PDB entry 8S35 | electron microscopy, 2.90 A resolution | chains D and H of the 12 polymer chains in the assembly

== Chain D ==
Name: CRISPR type AFERR-associated protein Csf2
Organism: Klebsiella pneumoniae
Notes: engineered mutation(s): 6xHis-tag
UniProt: A0A333ESG5 (A0A333ESG5_KLEPN); residues 1-343 here = UniProt positions 1-343
Sequence (350 residues; row label = number of the first residue in the row):
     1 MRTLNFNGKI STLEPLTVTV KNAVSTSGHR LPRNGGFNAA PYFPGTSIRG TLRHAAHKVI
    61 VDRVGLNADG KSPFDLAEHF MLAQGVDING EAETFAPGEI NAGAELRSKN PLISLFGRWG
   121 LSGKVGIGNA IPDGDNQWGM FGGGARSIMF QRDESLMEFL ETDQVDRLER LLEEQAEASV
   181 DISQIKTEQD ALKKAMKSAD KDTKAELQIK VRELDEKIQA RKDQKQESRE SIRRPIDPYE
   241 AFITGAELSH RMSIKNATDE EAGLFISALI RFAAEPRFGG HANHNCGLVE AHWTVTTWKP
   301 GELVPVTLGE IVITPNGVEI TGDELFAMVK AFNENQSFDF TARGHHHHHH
Unresolved in the structure: 197-203, 343-350
Construct notes: expression tag (344-350)

== Chain H ==
Molecule: crRNA
Organism: Klebsiella pneumoniae
Sequence (61 nucleotides; each row starts with the number of its first residue; numbers below 1 keep their minus sign (U-6 is residue -6)):
    -6 UUAUCGGCGA GACCGGGAUG CACCUCCCGA AGGGUCUCGG UGUUUCCCCU GCGUGCGGGG
    54 G
Unresolved in the structure: 31-54

== Interface between chain D and chain H ==
Pairs across the interface (56; chain D residue first):
  Thr17(D) with C20(H), phosphate contact
  Val18(D) with C19(H), phosphate contact; C20(H), phosphate contact
  Thr19(D) with C19(H), base contact; C20(H), hydrogen bond to the phosphate
  Lys21(D) with C19(H), base contact
  Pro44(D) with C19(H), phosphate contact
  Thr46(D) with C19(H), phosphate contact
  Ser47(D) with U18(H), hydrogen bond to the phosphate; C19(H), hydrogen bond to the phosphate
  Arg49(D) with C16(H), hydrogen bond to the phosphate; C17(H), salt bridge to the phosphate
  Gly50(D) with U18(H), sugar contact
  Thr51(D) with U18(H), hydrogen bond to the base
  Arg53(D) with C16(H), hydrogen bond to the phosphate; C17(H), salt bridge to the phosphate
  His54(D) with U18(H), base contact
  Gln84(D) with C17(H), phosphate contact; U18(H), hydrogen bond to the phosphate
  Thr94(D) with A15(H), base contact
  Phe95(D) with C14(H), base contact
  Phe116(D) with C16(H), sugar contact
  Gly117(D) with C16(H), sugar contact
  Arg118(D) with C16(H), sugar contact
  Trp119(D) with A15(H), base contact; C16(H), base contact
  Gly120(D) with A15(H), hydrogen bond to the sugar
  Leu121(D) with A15(H), hydrogen bond to the sugar; C16(H), phosphate contact
  Ser122(D) with A15(H), phosphate contact; C16(H), phosphate contact
  Gly123(D) with A15(H), phosphate contact; C16(H), hydrogen bond to the phosphate
  Gly144(D) with G25(H), sugar contact
  Ala145(D) with A23(H), sugar contact; A24(H), sugar contact; G25(H), hydrogen bond to the phosphate
  Arg146(D) with A23(H), hydrogen bond to the sugar; A24(H), phosphate contact
  Ser147(D) with A24(H), hydrogen bond to the phosphate
  Arg152(D) with A24(H), hydrogen bond to the base; G26(H), sugar contact
  Asp153(D) with A24(H), base contact
  Arg233(D) with G25(H), base contact; G26(H), base contact
  Ile236(D) with A23(H), base contact
  Gly279(D) with C20(H), phosphate contact
  Gly280(D) with C20(H), sugar contact; C21(H), phosphate contact
  His281(D) with C20(H), phosphate contact; C21(H), hydrogen bond to the phosphate
  Ala282(D) with C21(H), hydrogen bond to the phosphate
  Asn283(D) with C21(H), phosphate contact; G22(H), phosphate contact; A23(H), hydrogen bond to the phosphate
  His284(D) with A23(H), salt bridge to the phosphate
Interface residues without a listed pair, chain D (41 interface residues in all): Ala83, Met149, Arg234, Asp237
Interface residues without a listed pair, chain H (14 interface residues in all): G27

== Overview ==
Chain D and chain H form an interface of 41 and 14 residues respectively; the contacts include 17 hydrogen
bonds and 3 salt bridges. Polar contacts include Thr51(D)-U18(H), Arg152(D)-A24(H) and Gly120(D)-A15(H).
Chain D is CRISPR type AFERR-associated protein Csf2 and chain H is crRNA, both from Klebsiella pneumoniae;
the structure, DNA-bound Type IV-A3 CRISPR effector in complex with DinG helicase from K. pneumoniae (state
I), was determined by electron microscopy (same publication as 8RC2, 8RC3, 8RFJ, 8S36 and 8S37).
